9FBW - chains A and J of the 18 polymer chains in the assembly; structure by electron microscopy, 4.40 A resolution (low resolution: residue-level contacts below are approximate; hydrogen-bond / salt-bridge calls are withheld).

Chain A:
Name: Histone H3
Organism: Saccharomyces cerevisiae S288C
Notes: engineered mutation(s): Q120M, K121P, K125Q
Reference sequence: P61830 (H3_YEAST); residues 0-135 here correspond to UniProt positions 1-136 (UniProt number = residue number + 1)
Sequence (136 residues; numbered 0 to 135; the number before each row is that of its first residue; numbering starts at 0):
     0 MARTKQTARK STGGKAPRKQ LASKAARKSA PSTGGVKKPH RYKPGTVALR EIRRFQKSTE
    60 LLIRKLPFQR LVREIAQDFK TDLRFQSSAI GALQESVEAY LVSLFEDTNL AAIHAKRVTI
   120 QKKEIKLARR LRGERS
Unresolved in the structure: 0-58, 134-135
Differences from the reference sequence: conflict Glu123 (Asp124 in P61830)
UniProt features mapped onto this chain:
  - modified residue: Lys4 (N6,N6,N6-trimethyllysine), Lys9 (N6-acetyllysine), Ser10 (Phosphoserine), Lys14 (N6,N6-dimethyllysine), Lys18 (N6-acetyllysine), Lys23 (N6-acetyllysine), Lys27 (N6,N6,N6-trimethyllysine), Lys36 (N6,N6,N6-trimethyllysine), Lys37 (N6-acetyllysine), Lys56 (N6-acetyllysine), Lys64 (N6-acetyllysine), Lys79 (N6,N6,N6-trimethyllysine)

Chain J:
Molecule: 112-nt DNA strand
Organism: synthetic construct
Sequence (112 nucleotides; numbered -36 to 75; the number before each row is that of its first residue; numbers below 1 keep their minus sign (DG-36 is residue -36)):
   -36 GGAGTAATCC CCTTGGCGGT TAAAACGCGG GGGACAGCGC GTACGTGCGT TTAAGCGGTG
    24 CTAGAGCTGT CTACGACCAA TTGAGCGGCC TCGGCACCGG GATTCTCCAG GG

Chain A / chain J interface:
Pairs across the interface (8):
  Arg63(A) with DA17(J); DG18(J)
  Lys64(A) with DG18(J)
  Leu65(A) with DA17(J); DG18(J)
  Pro66(A) with DA17(J)
  Arg69(A) with DA17(J)
  Lys115(A) with DA-1(J)
Also at the interface, not in a pair above, chain A (8 interface residues in all): Asp81, Gln85
Also at the interface, not in a pair above, chain J (7 interface residues in all): DC-2, DA16, DG27, DA28

In short:
8 residues of chain A face 7 of chain J across their interface.
Chain A is Histone H3 (Saccharomyces cerevisiae S288C) and chain J is a 112-nt DNA strand (synthetic
construct); the structure, SWR1 lacking Swc5 subunit in complex with hexasome, was determined by electron
microscopy, deposited together with 8QYV and 8QZ0.
